PDB entry 7OTQ | electron microscopy, 4.80 A resolution (low resolution: residue-level contacts below are approximate; hydrogen-bond / salt-bridge calls are withheld) | chains A and I of the 11 polymer chains in the assembly

# Chain A
Name: Histone H3.2
Organism: Xenopus laevis
UniProt: P84233 (H32_XENLA); residues 0-135 here correspond to UniProt positions 1-136 (UniProt number = residue number + 1)
Sequence (136 residues; each row starts with the number of its first residue; numbering starts at 0):
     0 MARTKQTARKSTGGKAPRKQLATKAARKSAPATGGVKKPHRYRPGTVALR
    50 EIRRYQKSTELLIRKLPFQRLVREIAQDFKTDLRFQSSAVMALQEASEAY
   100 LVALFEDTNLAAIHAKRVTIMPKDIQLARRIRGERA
Unresolved in the structure: 0-37, 135
Sequence notes: conflict Ala102 (Gly103 in P84233); engineered mutation Ala110 (Cys111 in P84233)
Curated features (UniProtKB/Swiss-Prot):
  - modified residue: Arg2 (Asymmetric dimethylarginine), Thr3 (Phosphothreonine), Lys4 (Allysine), Gln5 (5-glutamyl dopamine), Thr6 (Phosphothreonine), Arg8 (Citrulline), Lys9 (N6,N6,N6-trimethyllysine), Ser10 (ADP-ribosylserine), Thr11 (Phosphothreonine), Lys14 (N6-(2-hydroxyisobutyryl)lysine), Arg17 (Asymmetric dimethylarginine), Lys18 (N6-(2-hydroxyisobutyryl)lysine), Lys23 (N6-(2-hydroxyisobutyryl)lysine), Arg26 (Citrulline), Lys27 (N6,N6,N6-trimethyllysine), Ser28 (ADP-ribosylserine), Lys36 (N6,N6,N6-trimethyllysine), Lys37 (N6-methyllysine), Tyr41 (Phosphotyrosine), Lys56 (N6,N6,N6-trimethyllysine) and 8 more in UniProt

# Chain I
Molecule: DNA (149-MER) Widom 601 sequence
Sequence (160 nucleotides; row label = number of the first residue in the row; numbers below 1 keep their minus sign (DT-83 is residue -83)):
   -83 TCTAGGTGACCATCAGAATCCCGGTGCCGAGGCCGCTCAATTGGTCGTAG
   -33 ACAGCTCTAGCACCGCTTAAACGCACGTACGCGCTGTCCCCCGCGTTTTA
    17 ACCGCCAAGGGGATTACTCCCTAGTCTCCAGGCACGTGTCAGATATATAC
    67 ATCGATAGGC
Unresolved in the structure: -83 to -73

# How chain A and chain I interact
Pairs across the interface - 19 pairs, chain A then chain I:
  Arg42(A) with DG70(I); DA71(I)
  Thr45(A) with DC69(I); DG70(I)
  Arg63(A) with DA-14(I); DA-13(I)
  Arg72(A) with DC-23(I)
  Arg83(A) with DG-24(I); DC-23(I)
  Phe84(A) with DG-24(I); DC-23(I)
  Gln85(A) with DG-24(I)
  Ser86(A) with DG-24(I)
  Arg116(A) with DG-3(I); DC-2(I)
  Val117(A) with DG-3(I)
  Thr118(A) with DC-4(I); DG-3(I)
  Met120(A) with DC-2(I)
Other interface residues (no listed pair), chain A (15 interface residues in all): His39, Pro43, Lys115
Other interface residues (no listed pair), chain I (11 interface residues in all): DT-6

# Overview
The interface between chain A and chain I involves 15 residues on one side and 11 on the other.
Here chain A is Histone H3.2 (Xenopus laevis) and chain I is DNA (149-MER) Widom 601 sequence. Entry 7OTQ
(Cryo-EM structure of ALC1/CHD1L bound to a PARylated nucleosome) was determined by electron microscopy.
